PDB entry 4DEP | X-ray diffraction, 3.10 A resolution | chains A and C of the 3 polymer chains in the assembly

Chain A:
Molecule: Interleukin-1 beta
Organism: Homo sapiens
UniProt: P01584 (IL1B_HUMAN); residues 1-153 here correspond to UniProt positions 117-269 (UniProt number = residue number + 116)
Chain sequence (158 residues; row label = number of the first residue in the row; numbers below 1 keep their minus sign (Gly-4 is residue -4)):
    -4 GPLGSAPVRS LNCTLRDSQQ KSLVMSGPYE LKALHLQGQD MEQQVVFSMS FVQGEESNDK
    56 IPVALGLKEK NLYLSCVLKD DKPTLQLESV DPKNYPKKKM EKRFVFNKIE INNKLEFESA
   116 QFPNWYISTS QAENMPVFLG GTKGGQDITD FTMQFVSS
Unresolved in the structure: -4 to 0, 152-153
Differences from the reference sequence: expression tag (-4 to 0)
UniProt features mapped onto this chain:
  - motif: Phe112 to Ser125 (Involved in interaction with TMED10 C-terminus)
  - site: Arg4 (Involved in receptor binding), Lys55 (Important for interaction with integrin), Lys63 (Important for interaction with integrin), Lys65 (Important for interaction with integrin), Lys74 (Important for interaction with integrin), Lys88 (Important for interaction with integrin)

Chain C:
Molecule: Interleukin-1 receptor accessory protein
Organism: Homo sapiens
UniProt: Q9NPH3 (IL1AP_HUMAN); residues 1-347 here correspond to UniProt positions 21-367 (UniProt number = residue number + 20)
Chain sequence (349 residues; each row starts with the number of its first residue; numbers below 1 keep their minus sign (Glu-1 is residue -1)):
    -1 EPSERCDDWG LDTMRQIQVF EDEPARIKCP LFEHFLKFNY STAHSAGLTL IWYWTRQDRD
    59 LEEPINFRLP ENRISKEKDV LWFRPTLLND TGNYTCMLRN TTYCSKVAFP LEVVQKDSCF
   119 NSPMKLPVHK LYIEYGIQRI TCPNVDGYFP SSVKPTITWY MGCYKIQNFN NVIPEGMNLS
   179 FLIALISNNG NYTCVVTYPE NGRTFHLTRT LTVKVVGSPK NAVPPVIHSP NDHVVYEKEP
   239 GEELLIPCTV YFSFLMDSRN EVWWTIDGKK PDDITIDVTI NESISHSRTE DETRTQILSI
   299 KKVTSEDLKR SYVCHARSAK GEVAKAAKVK QKVPAPRYTV ELACGFGAT
Unresolved in the structure: -1 to 2, 227-242, 268-275, 297-309, 327-347
Differences from the reference sequence: expression tag (-1 to 0)
Disulfides: Cys4-Cys102, Cys27-Cys94, Cys117-Cys161, Cys140-Cys192, Cys246-Cys312
Covalently attached groups: N-acetylglucosamine (NAG) linked to Asn37, Asn91, Asn98, Asn189
Residues lining bound ligands: N-acetylglucosamine (NAG; 2-acetamido-2-deoxy-beta-D-glucopyranose): His226, Pro245, Thr247
UniProt features mapped onto this chain:
  - region: Ile49 to Phe65 (Essential for interaction with PTPRD)
  - glycosylation (N-linked (GlcNAc...) asparagine): Asn37, Asn87, Asn91, Asn98, Asn176, Asn189, Asn279
Reported in the primary citation:
  - binding site for N-acetylglucosamine: Pro245

Interface between chain A and chain C:
Contacting residue pairs (22):
  Gln14(A) - Asn168(C)
  Asp54(A) - Arg286(C)  salt bridge
  Ile104(A) - Arg286(C)
  Ile106(A) - Ile131(C)  hydrophobic
  Ile106(A) - Thr287(C)
  Asn107(A) - Glu132(C)
  Lys109(A) - Glu132(C)  salt bridge
  Glu111(A) - Ile184(C)
  Gln126(A) - Asn166(C)
  Gln126(A) - Phe167(C)
  Gln126(A) - Asn168(C)
  Lys138(A) - Ser185(C)
  Gly139(A) - Phe167(C)
  Gly139(A) - Ser185(C)  hydrogen bond (backbone-backbone)
  Gly140(A) - Phe167(C)
  Gly140(A) - Asn168(C)  hydrogen bond (backbone-backbone)
  Gln141(A) - Gln165(C)  hydrogen bond (side chain-backbone)
  Gln141(A) - Asn166(C)
  Gln141(A) - Phe167(C)
  Asp142(A) - Asn168(C)
  Asp145(A) - Leu183(C)
  Asp145(A) - Ser185(C)  hydrogen bond
Other interface residues (no listed pair), chain A (17 interface residues in all): Lys55, Ile143, Thr144
Other interface residues (no listed pair), chain C (12 interface residues in all): Met159
From the paper, about this interface:
  - interface residues, chain C: Asn168(C)

In short:
The interface between chain A and chain C involves 17 residues on one side and 12 on the other; the contacts
include 4 hydrogen bonds and 2 salt bridges. Among the polar pairs are Asp54(A)-Arg286(C), Lys109(A)-Glu132(C)
and Gln141(A)-Gln165(C). Ligands of chain C: N-acetylglucosamine. From the paper: a binding site for
N-acetylglucosamine at Pro245(C); the interface residue Asn168(C).
Chain A is Interleukin-1 beta and chain C is Interleukin-1 receptor accessory protein, both from Homo sapiens;
the structure, Structure of the IL-1b signaling complex, was determined by X-ray diffraction.
